2ZCY - chains T and U of the 28 polymer chains in the assembly; structure by X-ray diffraction, 2.90 A resolution.

Chain T:
Molecule: Proteasome component C1
From: Saccharomyces cerevisiae
Notes: EC 3.4.25.1
UniProtKB: P21242 (PSA3_YEAST); the construct lacks a stretch of the UniProt sequence and is renumbered around it, so the offset changes along the chain: 2-180 = UniProt 2-180; 184-199 = UniProt 187-202; 201-206 = UniProt 203-208; 207-218 = UniProt 211-222; 1 more segments
Amino-acid sequence (287 residues; each row starts with the number of its first residue; note: 4 numbers in that range are skipped by the numbering (no residue carries them; nothing is unmodelled there); a row labelled like 18A-18F holds insertion residues (18A, then the next letters in order)):
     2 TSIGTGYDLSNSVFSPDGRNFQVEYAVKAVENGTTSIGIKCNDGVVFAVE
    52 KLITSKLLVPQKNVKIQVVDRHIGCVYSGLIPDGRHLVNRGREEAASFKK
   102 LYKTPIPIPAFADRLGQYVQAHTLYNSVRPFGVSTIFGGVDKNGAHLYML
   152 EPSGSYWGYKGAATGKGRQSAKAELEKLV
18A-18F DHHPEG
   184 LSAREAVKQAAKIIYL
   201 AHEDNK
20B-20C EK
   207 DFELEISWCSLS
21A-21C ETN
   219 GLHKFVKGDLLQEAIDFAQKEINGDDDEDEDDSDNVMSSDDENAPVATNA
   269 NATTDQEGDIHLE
Unresolved in the structure: 2-4, 242-281
Curated features (UniProtKB/Swiss-Prot):
  - modified residue: Thr2 (N-acetylthreonine)

Chain U:
Molecule: Proteasome component C7-alpha
From: Saccharomyces cerevisiae
Notes: EC 3.4.25.1
UniProtKB: P21243 (PSA6_YEAST); the construct lacks a stretch of the UniProt sequence and is renumbered around it, so the offset changes along the chain: -3 to 34 = UniProt 1-38; 35-143 = UniProt 40-148; 144-179 = UniProt 150-185; 186-218 = UniProt 199-231; 1 more segments
Amino-acid sequence (252 residues; row label = number of the first residue in the row; note: 6 numbers in that range are skipped by the numbering (no residue carries them; nothing is unmodelled there); a row labelled like 17A-17E holds insertion residues (17A, then the next letters in order); numbers below 1 keep their minus sign (Met-3 is residue -3)):
    -3 MSGAAAASAAGYDRHITIFSPEGRLYQVEYAFKATNQT
   34A N
    35 INSLAVRGKDCTVVISQKKVPDKLLDPTTVSYIFCISRTIGMVVNGPIPD
    85 ARNAALRAKAEAAEFRYKYGYDMPCDVLAKRMANLSQIYTQRAYMRPLGV
   135 ILTFVSVDE
   14A E
   144 LGPSIYKTDPAGYYVGYKATATGPKQQEITTNLENH
17A-17E FKKSK
18A-18D IDHI
   184 N
18G-18H EE
   18M S
   186 WEKVVEFAITHMIDALGTEFSKNDLEVGVATKD
   220 KFFTLSAENIEERLVAIAEQD
Unresolved in the structure: -3 to 5

Chain T / chain U interface:
Pairs across the interface - 67 pairs, chain T then chain U:
  Gly5(T) - Arg10(U)
  Thr6(T) - His11(U)
  Gly7(T) - His11(U)
  Tyr8(T) - Arg10(U)
  Tyr8(T) - His11(U)
  Tyr8(T) - Tyr26(U)
  Ser13(T) - Arg130(U)
  Val14(T) - His11(U)
  Val14(T) - Gln23(U)
  Phe15(T) - Gln23(U)  hydrogen bond (backbone-side chain)
  Phe15(T) - Tyr26(U)
  Phe15(T) - Ala27(U)  hydrophobic
  Phe15(T) - Ala30(U)  hydrophobic
  Phe15(T) - Arg130(U)
  Phe15(T) - Pro131(U)
  Phe15(T) - Gly133(U)
  Ser16(T) - Tyr26(U)
  Pro17(T) - Tyr26(U)  hydrophobic
  Pro17(T) - Lys29(U)
  Asp18A(T) - Lys57(U)  salt bridge
  Gly19(T) - Tyr26(U)
  Gly19(T) - Lys29(U)
  Gly19(T) - Ala30(U)
  Gly19(T) - Gln33(U)  hydrogen bond (backbone-side chain)
  Lys41(T) - Asp60(U)  salt bridge
  Asp114(T) - Arg86(U)
  Gln118(T) - Arg86(U)  hydrogen bond (side chain-backbone)
  Gln118(T) - Asn87(U)
  Gln118(T) - Leu90(U)
  Gln121(T) - Pro83(U)
  Gln121(T) - Asp84(U)
  Gln121(T) - Asn87(U)  hydrogen bond
  Gln121(T) - Arg130(U)
  Thr124(T) - Arg130(U)  hydrogen bond (backbone-side chain)
  Leu125(T) - Asn87(U)
  Leu125(T) - Tyr128(U)
  Leu125(T) - Arg130(U)
  Leu125(T) - Leu132(U)  hydrophobic
  Tyr126(T) - Tyr128(U)
  Tyr126(T) - Met129(U)  hydrophobic
  Ser154(T) - Pro83(U)
  Gly155(T) - Pro83(U)
  Ser156(T) - Ile82(U)
  Ser156(T) - Pro83(U)
  Tyr157(T) - Arg86(U)  hydrogen bond (backbone-side chain)
  Trp158(T) - Leu59(U)  hydrophobic
  Trp158(T) - Thr63(U)
  Trp158(T) - Val64(U)  hydrophobic
  Trp158(T) - Ser65(U)
  Trp158(T) - Tyr66(U)
  Trp158(T) - Ile82(U)  hydrophobic
  Trp158(T) - Arg86(U)
  Gly159(T) - Leu59(U)
  Gly159(T) - Asp60(U)  hydrogen bond (backbone-backbone)
  Gly159(T) - Thr63(U)  hydrogen bond (backbone-side chain)
  Tyr160(T) - Leu58(U)
  Tyr160(T) - Leu59(U)
  Tyr160(T) - Asp60(U)
  Lys161(T) - Lys57(U)
  Lys161(T) - Leu58(U)  hydrogen bond (backbone-backbone)
  Lys161(T) - Leu59(U)
  Gly162(T) - Leu58(U)
  Lys173(T) - Leu58(U)
  Leu176(T) - Leu58(U)  hydrophobic
  Glu177(T) - Lys57(U)
  Glu177(T) - Leu58(U)
  Val180(T) - Leu58(U)  hydrophobic
Interface residues without a listed pair, chain T (33 interface residues in all): Asp18, Arg20
Interface residues without a listed pair, chain U (30 interface residues in all): Asp56, Pro61

Summary:
Chain T and chain U form an interface of 33 and 30 residues respectively, with 9 hydrogen bonds and 2 salt
bridges. Polar pairs include Asp18A(T)-Lys57(U), Lys41(T)-Asp60(U) and Phe15(T)-Gln23(U).
Here chain T is Proteasome component C1 and chain U is Proteasome component C7-alpha, both from Saccharomyces
cerevisiae. Entry 2ZCY (yeast 20S proteasome:syringolin A-complex) was determined by X-ray diffraction (same
publication as 3BDM).
